Entry 9DQN (X-ray diffraction, 2.99 A resolution); this record covers chains A and B of the 4 polymer chains in the assembly.

[Chain A (and B)]
Protein: Phosphosugar-binding transcriptional regulator
Source organism: Streptococcus pneumoniae
Notes: chain B of this document is another copy of the same molecule, construct and numbering; everything in this record applies to it too
Reference sequence: A0A4M6CQT5 (A0A4M6CQT5_STREE); numbering as in UniProt (aligned over 1-283)
Amino-acid sequence (283 residues; numbered 1 to 283; the number before each row is that of its first residue):
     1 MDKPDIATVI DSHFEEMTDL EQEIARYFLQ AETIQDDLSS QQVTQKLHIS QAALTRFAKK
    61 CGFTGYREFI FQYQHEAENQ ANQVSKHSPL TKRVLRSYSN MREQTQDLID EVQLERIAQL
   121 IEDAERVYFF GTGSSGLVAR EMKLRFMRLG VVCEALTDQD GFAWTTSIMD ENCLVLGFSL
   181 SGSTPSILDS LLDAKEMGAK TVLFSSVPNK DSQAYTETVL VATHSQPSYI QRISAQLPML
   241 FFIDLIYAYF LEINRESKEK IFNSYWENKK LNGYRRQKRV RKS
Disordered / not traced: 1-3, 273-283 (chain B: 1-3, 274-283)

[Chain A / chain B interface]
Contacting residue pairs (100; chain A residue first):
  R67(A) - R67(B)
  E68(A) - F71(B)
  F71(A) - E68(B)
  F71(A) - F71(B)  hydrophobic
  Q72(A) - H75(B)
  H75(A) - Q72(B)
  H75(A) - H75(B)
  Q83(A) - R102(B)
  Q83(A) - Q106(B)  hydrogen bond
  V84(A) - Q106(B)
  H87(A) - Q106(B)
  H87(A) - I109(B)
  H87(A) - E111(B)
  S88(A) - E111(B)  hydrogen bond (backbone-side chain)
  S88(A) - Y249(B)  hydrogen bond
  L90(A) - Y249(B)  hydrophobic
  L90(A) - E252(B)
  T91(A) - I109(B)
  T91(A) - E111(B)
  T91(A) - L245(B)
  T91(A) - Y249(B)  hydrogen bond
  V94(A) - D244(B)
  V94(A) - A248(B)  hydrophobic
  L95(A) - Q106(B)
  Y98(A) - L240(B)  hydrogen bond (side chain-backbone)
  Y98(A) - F241(B)  hydrogen bond (side chain-backbone)
  Y98(A) - D244(B)  hydrogen bond
  R102(A) - L95(B)
  R102(A) - S99(B)
  Q106(A) - Q83(B)
  Q106(A) - H87(B)  hydrogen bond (backbone-side chain)
  Q106(A) - K92(B)
  Q106(A) - L95(B)
  D107(A) - N82(B)
  D107(A) - Q83(B)
  D107(A) - V84(B)
  I109(A) - V84(B)
  I109(A) - S85(B)  hydrogen bond (backbone-side chain)
  I109(A) - H87(B)
  I109(A) - T91(B)
  D110(A) - S85(B)
  E111(A) - S85(B)  hydrogen bond (backbone-side chain)
  E111(A) - K86(B)
  E111(A) - H87(B)
  E111(A) - S88(B)  hydrogen bond (side chain-backbone)
  E111(A) - T91(B)
  S134(A) - E141(B)  hydrogen bond
  L137(A) - L137(B)
  L137(A) - R140(B)
  L137(A) - E141(B)
  R140(A) - L137(B)
  R140(A) - R140(B)
  E141(A) - S134(B)  hydrogen bond
  E141(A) - L137(B)
  E141(A) - S234(B)  hydrogen bond
  E141(A) - Q236(B)
  L144(A) - G133(B)
  L144(A) - S134(B)
  R145(A) - R232(B)  hydrogen bond (side chain-backbone)
  R145(A) - I233(B)
  R145(A) - S234(B)
  L149(A) - I230(B)  hydrophobic
  Y229(A) - W266(B)
  I230(A) - Y247(B)  hydrogen bond (backbone-side chain)
  I230(A) - L251(B)  hydrophobic
  I230(A) - E259(B)
  I230(A) - F262(B)  hydrophobic
  Q231(A) - R255(B)  hydrogen bond
  R232(A) - R145(B)  hydrogen bond (backbone-side chain)
  I233(A) - R145(B)
  I233(A) - D244(B)
  S234(A) - E141(B)  hydrogen bond
  S234(A) - R145(B)
  S234(A) - L240(B)
  S234(A) - D244(B)  hydrogen bond (backbone-side chain)
  A235(A) - E141(B)
  Q236(A) - E141(B)  hydrogen bond
  Q236(A) - Q236(B)  hydrogen bond
  L237(A) - L237(B)  hydrophobic
  L237(A) - L240(B)  hydrophobic
  L240(A) - Y98(B)  hydrogen bond (backbone-side chain)
  L240(A) - S234(B)
  L240(A) - L237(B)  hydrophobic
  F241(A) - Y98(B)  hydrogen bond (backbone-side chain)
  D244(A) - V94(B)
  D244(A) - Y98(B)  hydrogen bond
  D244(A) - I233(B)
  D244(A) - S234(B)  hydrogen bond (side chain-backbone)
  D244(A) - L237(B)
  L245(A) - T91(B)
  Y247(A) - I230(B)  hydrogen bond (side chain-backbone)
  A248(A) - L90(B)  hydrophobic
  A248(A) - R93(B)
  A248(A) - V94(B)  hydrophobic
  Y249(A) - S88(B)  hydrogen bond
  Y249(A) - T91(B)  hydrogen bond
  L251(A) - I230(B)  hydrophobic
  R255(A) - I230(B)
  R255(A) - Q231(B)  hydrogen bond
  F262(A) - I230(B)  hydrophobic
Other interface residues (no listed pair), chain A (53 interface residues in all): K86, R93, G133, E252, K258, E259, W266
Other interface residues (no listed pair), chain B (55 interface residues in all): T64, L144, L149, Y229, A235

[Overview]
53 residues of chain A face 55 of chain B across their interface, with 30 hydrogen bonds. Polar contacts
include Q83(A)-Q106(B), S88(A)-E111(B) and S88(A)-Y249(B).
Chain A and chain B are both Phosphosugar-binding transcriptional regulator (Streptococcus pneumoniae); the
structure, Nan Regulatory Protein (NanR) - DNA complex from Streptococcus pneumoniae, was determined by X-ray
diffraction.
